PDB entry 8DYX | electron microscopy, 3.00 A resolution | chains I and U of the 23 polymer chains in the assembly

[Chain I]
Molecule: Circumsporozoite protein
From: Plasmodium falciparum
Sequence (278 residues; each row starts with the number of its first residue):
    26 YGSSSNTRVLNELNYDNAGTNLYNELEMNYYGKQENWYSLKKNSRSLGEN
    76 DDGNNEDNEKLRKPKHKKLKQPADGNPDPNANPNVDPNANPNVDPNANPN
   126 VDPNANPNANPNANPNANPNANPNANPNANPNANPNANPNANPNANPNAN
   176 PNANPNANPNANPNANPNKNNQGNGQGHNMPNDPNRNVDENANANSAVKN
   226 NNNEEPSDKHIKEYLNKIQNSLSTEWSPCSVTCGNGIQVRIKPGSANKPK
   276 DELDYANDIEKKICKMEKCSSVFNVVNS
Disordered / not traced: 26-102, 193-303

[Chain U]
Molecule: 311 heavy chain
From: Homo sapiens
Sequence (225 residues; each row starts with the number of its first residue; a row labelled like 82A-82C holds insertion residues (82A, then the next letters in order)):
     1 QVQLVESGGGVVPPGRSLRLSCATSGFTFSNYGMHWVRQAPGKGLEWVAI
    51 IW
   52A Y
    53 DGSRNFYAASVEGRFTISRDNSKNTLYLQM
82A-82C NSL
    83 RVEDTAVYYCARAAYYDT
100A-100D SGYG
   101 DYWGQGTLVTVSSASTKGPSVFPLAPSSKSTSGGTAALGCLVKDYFPEPV
   151 TVSWNSGALTSGVHTFPAVLQSSGLYSLSSVVTVPSSSLGTQTYICNVNH
   201 KPSNTKVDKKVEPKSCD
Disordered / not traced: 114-217
Cystine bridges: Cys22-Cys92

[Interface between chain I and chain U]
Contacting residue pairs (18):
  Asn167(I) - Phe58(U)
  Pro168(I) - Phe58(U)  hydrophobic
  Asn169(I) - Tyr97(U)  hydrogen bond
  Asn169(I) - Thr100(U)  hydrogen bond (side chain-backbone)
  Asn169(I) - Ser100A(U)
  Ala170(I) - Trp52(U)
  Asn171(I) - Trp52(U)
  Pro172(I) - Gly33(U)
  Pro172(I) - Trp52(U)
  Pro172(I) - Tyr52A(U)
  Pro172(I) - Ala95(U)  hydrophobic
  Asn173(I) - Asn31(U)
  Asn173(I) - Tyr32(U)
  Asn173(I) - Gly33(U)  hydrogen bond (side chain-backbone)
  Asn173(I) - Tyr52A(U)
  Asn173(I) - Ala95(U)
  Ala174(I) - Asn31(U)  hydrogen bond (backbone-backbone)
  Ala174(I) - Tyr52A(U)  hydrophobic
Other interface residues (no listed pair), chain I (9 interface residues in all): Ala166
Other interface residues (no listed pair), chain U (14 interface residues in all): Ile50, Arg56, Ala96, Gly100B

[Summary]
Chain I and chain U form an interface of 9 and 14 residues respectively; the contacts include 4 hydrogen
bonds. Polar contacts include Asn169(I)-Tyr97(U), Asn169(I)-Thr100(U) and Asn173(I)-Gly33(U).
Chain I is Circumsporozoite protein (Plasmodium falciparum) and chain U is 311 heavy chain (Homo sapiens); the
structure, Cryo-EM structure of 311 Fab in complex with recombinant shortened Plasmodium falciparum
circumsporozoite protein (rsCSP), was determined by electron microscopy, deposited together with 8DYW, 8DYY,
8DZ4 and 8EKF.
